Entry 4KVV (X-ray diffraction, 1.90 A resolution); this record covers chains A and C of the 6 polymer chains in the assembly.

Chain A (and C):
Protein: 6-HELIX COILED COIL CC-HEX-L24C PEPTIDE with an alkylated Cys mutation
Notes: chain C of this document is another copy of the same molecule, construct and numbering; everything in this record applies to it too
Sequence (33 residues; row label = number of the first residue in the row; numbering starts at 0):
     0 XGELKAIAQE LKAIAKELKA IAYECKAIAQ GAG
Unresolved in the structure: 30-32 (chain C: 28-32)
Modified / non-standard residues: ACE (acetyl group) at position 0; Tyr22 (4-bromo-l-phenylalanine; 4BF); Cys24 (s-(2-amino-2-oxoethyl)-l-cysteine; YCM)

Interface between chain A and chain C:
Pairs across the interface - 27 pairs, chain A then chain C:
  ACE_0(A) with Glu2(C)
  Leu3(A) with Glu2(C); Ile6(C)
  Ile6(A) with Ile6(C), hydrophobic
  Ala7(A) with Ile6(C), hydrophobic; Glu9(C)
  Leu10(A) with Ile6(C), hydrophobic; Glu9(C); Leu10(C), hydrophobic; Ile13(C)
  Lys11(A) with Glu9(C)
  Ile13(A) with Ile13(C), hydrophobic
  Ala14(A) with Ile13(C), hydrophobic
  Leu17(A) with Ile13(C), hydrophobic; Glu16(C); Leu17(C), hydrophobic; Ile20(C)
  Lys18(A) with Glu16(C)
  Ile20(A) with Ile20(C), hydrophobic
  Ala21(A) with Glu16(C); Ile20(C), hydrophobic
  Cys24(A) with Glu23(C); Cys24(C); Ile27(C)
  Lys25(A) with Glu23(C)
  Ile27(A) with Ile27(C), hydrophobic
  Ala28(A) with Glu23(C)
Also at the interface, not in a pair above, chain C (15 interface residues in all): Leu3, Ala5, Ala12, Ala19

Overview:
16 residues of chain A face 15 of chain C across their interface.
Chain A and chain C are both 6-HELIX COILED COIL CC-HEX-L24C PEPTIDE with an alkylated Cys mutation; the
structure, Crystal structure of an alkylated Cys mutant of CC-Hex, was determined by X-ray diffraction
together with 4KVT and 4KVU from the same study.
